PDB entry 6NIY | electron microscopy, 3.34 A resolution | chains R and P of the 6 polymer chains in the assembly

[Chain R]
Protein: Calcitonin receptor
Organism: Homo sapiens
UniProt: P30988 (CALCR_HUMAN); aligned to UniProt positions 19-492 over residues 1-474 (the alignment contains insertions or deletions, so no single offset holds)
Chain sequence (474 residues; each row starts with the number of its first residue):
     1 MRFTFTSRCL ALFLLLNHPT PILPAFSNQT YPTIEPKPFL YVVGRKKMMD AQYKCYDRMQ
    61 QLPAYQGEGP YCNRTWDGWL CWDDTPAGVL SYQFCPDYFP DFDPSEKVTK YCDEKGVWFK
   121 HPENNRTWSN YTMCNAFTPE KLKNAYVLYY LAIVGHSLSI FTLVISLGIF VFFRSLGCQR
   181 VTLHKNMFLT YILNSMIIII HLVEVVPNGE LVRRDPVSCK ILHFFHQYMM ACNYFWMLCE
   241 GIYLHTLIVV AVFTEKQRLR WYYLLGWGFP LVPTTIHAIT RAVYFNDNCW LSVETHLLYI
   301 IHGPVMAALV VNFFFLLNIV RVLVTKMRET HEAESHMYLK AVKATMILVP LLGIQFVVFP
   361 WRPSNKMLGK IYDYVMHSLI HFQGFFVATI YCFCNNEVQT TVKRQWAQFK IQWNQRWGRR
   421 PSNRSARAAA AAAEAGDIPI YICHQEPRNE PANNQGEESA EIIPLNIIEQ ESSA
Unresolved in the structure: 1-137, 206-216, 331-335, 415-474
Disulfides: Cys219-Cys289

[Chain P]
Protein: Calcitonin
UniProt: Q92163 (Q92163_ONCSP); residues 1-32 here correspond to UniProt positions 9-40 (UniProt number = residue number + 8)
Chain sequence (32 residues; each row starts with the number of its first residue):
     1 CSNLSTCVLG KLSQELHKLQ TYPRTNTGSG TP
Unresolved in the structure: 20-32
Disulfides: Cys1-Cys7

[Interface between chain R and chain P]
Contacting residue pairs - 37 pairs, chain R then chain P:
  Lys141(R) with Leu19(P)
  Leu142(R) with Leu19(P), hydrophobic
  Ala145(R) with Glu15(P)
  Tyr146(R) with Leu16(P), hydrophobic
  Leu148(R) with Leu12(P), hydrophobic
  Tyr149(R) with Leu16(P), hydrophobic
  Ile198(R) with Leu9(P), hydrophobic
  His201(R) with Ser13(P)
  Val205(R) with His17(P)
  Tyr234(R) with Thr6(P)
  Leu291(R) with His17(P)
  Ser292(R) with Gln14(P)
  Val293(R) with Cys1(P), hydrogen bond (backbone-backbone); Gly10(P); Lys11(P); Gln14(P)
  Glu294(R) with Gln14(P), hydrogen bond
  Thr295(R) with Cys1(P), hydrogen bond (backbone-backbone)
  Leu298(R) with Cys1(P)
  Tyr299(R) with Cys1(P); Ser2(P), hydrogen bond
  His302(R) with Thr6(P), hydrogen bond
  Val305(R) with Thr6(P)
  Phe356(R) with Ser5(P)
  Phe359(R) with Ser5(P), hydrogen bond (backbone-side chain)
  Pro360(R) with Leu4(P); Ser5(P), hydrogen bond (backbone-side chain)
  Trp361(R) with Ser2(P); Asn3(P), hydrogen bond; Leu4(P), hydrophobic; Ser5(P)
  Arg362(R) with Asn3(P); Lys11(P)
  Tyr372(R) with Ser5(P), hydrogen bond
  His377(R) with Val8(P); Leu12(P)
  Ile380(R) with Val8(P), hydrophobic
Also at the interface, not in a pair above, chain R (31 interface residues in all): Thr138, Met230, Met376, His381
Also at the interface, not in a pair above, chain P (18 interface residues in all): Cys7

[Summary]
31 residues of chain R face 18 of chain P across their interface; the contacts include 9 hydrogen bonds. Polar
pairs include Glu294(R)-Gln14(P), Tyr299(R)-Ser2(P) and His302(R)-Thr6(P).
Chain R is Calcitonin receptor (Homo sapiens) and chain P is Calcitonin; the structure, A high-resolution
cryo-electron microscopy structure of a calcitonin receptor-heterotrimeric Gs protein complex, was determined
by electron microscopy.
